Entry 9F5Y (electron microscopy, 2.51 A resolution); this record covers chains T and V of the 51 polymer chains in the assembly.

Chain T:
Name: NADH-ubiquinone oxidoreductase chain 4
Source organism: Chlamydomonas reinhardtii
Notes: EC 7.1.1.2
Reference sequence: P20113 (NU4M_CHLRE); residues 1-443 here = UniProt positions 1-443
Sequence (443 residues; numbered 1 to 443; the number before each row is that of its first residue):
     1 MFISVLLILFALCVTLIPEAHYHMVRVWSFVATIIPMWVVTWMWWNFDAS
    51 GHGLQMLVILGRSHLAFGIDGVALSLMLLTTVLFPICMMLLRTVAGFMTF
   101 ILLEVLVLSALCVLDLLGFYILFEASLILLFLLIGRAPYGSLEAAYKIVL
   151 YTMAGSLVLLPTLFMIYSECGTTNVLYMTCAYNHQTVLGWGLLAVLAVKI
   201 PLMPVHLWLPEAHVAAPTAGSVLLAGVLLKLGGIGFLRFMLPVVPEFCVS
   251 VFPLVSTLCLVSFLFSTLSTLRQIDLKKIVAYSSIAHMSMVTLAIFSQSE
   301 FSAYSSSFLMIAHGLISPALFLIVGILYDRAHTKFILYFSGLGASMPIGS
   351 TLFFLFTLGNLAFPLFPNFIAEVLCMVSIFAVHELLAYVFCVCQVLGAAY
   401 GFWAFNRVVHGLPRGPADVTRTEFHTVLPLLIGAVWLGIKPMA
Small-molecule neighbours:
  - 1,2-diacyl-glycerol-3-sn-phosphate (3PH): Leu-260, Val-261, Leu-264
  - phosphatidylcholine (PC7; (7S)-4-hydroxy-N,N,N-trimethyl-9-oxo-7-[(palmitoyloxy)methyl]-3,5,8-trioxa-4-phosphahexacosan-1-aminium 4-oxide), molecule 1: Leu-12, Thr-15, Ala-95, Met-98, Thr-99, Leu-102, Ile-128, Leu-129, Leu-132
  - phosphatidylcholine (PC7), molecule 2: Trp-44, Phe-47, Asp-48, Ala-49, Gly-51, His-52, Gly-53, Gly-71, Val-72, Leu-74, Ser-75, Leu-78, Leu-79, Val-82, Ala-303, Tyr-304, Ser-307, Phe-308, Ile-311, Leu-315, Pro-429, Ile-432, Gly-433, Trp-436, Leu-437, Pro-441, Met-442, Ala-443
  - phosphatidylglycerol (PGT; (1S)-2-{[{[(2R)-2,3-dihydroxypropyl]oxy}(hydroxy)phosphoryl]oxy}-1-[(palmitoyloxy)methyl]ethyl stearate), molecule 1: Met-1, Ile-3, Ser-4, Leu-7, Ile-8, Ala-11, Ala-32, Pro-36, Val-39, Val-40, Trp-42, Met-43, Met-56, Leu-57, Val-58, Phe-67, Ile-69, Met-77, Glu-104, Val-105, Leu-108, Ser-109, Cys-112, Leu-122
  - phosphatidylglycerol (PGT), molecule 2: Gly-343, Ala-344, Pro-347, Ser-350, Thr-351, Phe-354, Leu-358, Pro-364, Phe-405
  - phosphatidylethanolamine (PTY), molecule 1: Tyr-146, Lys-147, Leu-150, Tyr-151, Ala-154, Val-205
  - phosphatidylethanolamine (PTY), molecule 2: Val-158, Pro-161, Thr-162, Thr-186, Val-187, Trp-190
  - phosphatidylethanolamine (PTY), molecule 3: Trp-190, Leu-193, Ala-194, Ala-197, Met-203, Pro-204, Val-205, Leu-254, Thr-257, Leu-258, Val-261, Phe-265
  - phosphatidylethanolamine (PTY), molecule 4: Leu-355, Leu-365, Ile-439, Lys-440
  - phosphatidylethanolamine (PTY), molecule 5: Val-392, Cys-393, Val-395, Leu-396, Ala-399
  - phosphatidylethanolamine (PTY), molecule 6: Ile-432, Trp-436, Lys-440, Met-442, Ala-443

Chain V:
Name: NADH-ubiquinone oxidoreductase chain 5
Source organism: Chlamydomonas reinhardtii
Notes: EC 7.1.1.2
Reference sequence: P08739 (NU5M_CHLRE); numbering as in UniProt (aligned over 1-546)
Sequence (546 residues; numbered 1 to 546; the number before each row is that of its first residue):
     1 MFLLSVFFPLLGGLVNTSPIARFLGHRGSSIIAIGCMVVAFISSVVIYYE
    51 VVFMGCAVSVDVFGTWFSVGTFHAGWTFNFDLLTANMLFTVTGVSMAVHM
   101 YACDYMRQDPHLNLFLGYLSYFTGFMCVLVAADNLLVMLVGWEGIGVCSY
   151 LLIGYWSHRLSAVKSAQKAILVNRVSDGLLMWGVLWVWYHLGSLEYDLLN
   201 VYSASGFVGLSILIGAMGKSAQILFHVWLADAMEGPTPVSALIHAATLVT
   251 AGVYLLVRLHIHDEMFVIIVGSLTAFMAGVFGATQSDLKRVIAYSTCSQL
   301 GYMMVSLGLGETGGEASMGHLMTHASFKAALFLAAGMVISGNGGNQHIAR
   351 YGGSAHSAMFTMLTLMVASLSLIGWPELSGFYSKETILNLAAICADPIAD
   401 VAHTLLLLTAMLTSAYTTKLFYQCFMVDFSGSSVTPVRNVLPILAMAILL
   451 LDIMLKVWVGTNLLSGMLFFLPWGVKTLPFGLMVAGILTATAAVGSERFT
   501 LIRFCGSRWGFDQLFARSPVNPIFDLGRITWAIGDRGLLSVGNLRA
Small-molecule neighbours:
  - 1,2-diacyl-glycerol-3-sn-phosphate (3PH), molecule 1: Ile-223, Leu-224, Met-265, Phe-266, Ile-269, Val-270, Leu-273
  - 1,2-diacyl-glycerol-3-sn-phosphate (3PH), molecule 2: Val-367, Leu-370, Trp-375
  - 1,2-diacyl-glycerol-3-sn-phosphate (3PH), molecule 3: Ser-369, Leu-370, Ile-373, Thr-417, Thr-418, Phe-421, Met-426, Ile-487, Leu-488, Thr-491
  - phosphatidylglycerol (PGT; (1S)-2-{[{[(2R)-2,3-dihydroxypropyl]oxy}(hydroxy)phosphoryl]oxy}-1-[(palmitoyloxy)methyl]ethyl stearate), molecule 1: Thr-17, Ser-18, His-111, Leu-114, Tyr-118, Tyr-121, Phe-125, Val-140, Glu-143, Gly-144, Val-147, Cys-148, Leu-151, Tyr-155, Ser-157, His-158
  - phosphatidylglycerol (PGT), molecule 2: Ser-30, Ile-31, Ile-34, Gly-35, Val-38, Met-100, Val-440, Leu-441, Leu-444, Ile-448
  - phosphatidylethanolamine (PTY), molecule 1: Phe-7, Leu-10, Leu-11, Leu-14, Asp-61, Val-62, Phe-63, Gly-64, Trp-76, Phe-125
  - phosphatidylethanolamine (PTY), molecule 2: Ser-161, Lys-164, Ser-165, Gln-167, Lys-168, Leu-171, Val-172, Leu-224, Phe-225, Asp-231, Phe-515, Pro-519, Val-520, Ile-523, Phe-524
  - phosphatidylethanolamine (PTY), molecule 3: Trp-473, Gly-474, Thr-477, Leu-478, Phe-480, Gly-481
  - phosphatidylethanolamine (PTY), molecule 4: Val-541, Gly-542, Asn-543, Leu-544, Ala-546

Interface between chain T and chain V:
Pairs across the interface (82):
  Pro-204(T) / Leu-539(V)  hydrophobic
  His-206(T) / Asp-535(V)  salt bridge
  Leu-207(T) / Asp-535(V)
  Leu-207(T) / Leu-539(V)  hydrophobic
  Glu-211(T) / Arg-536(V)  salt bridge
  Phe-265(T) / Thr-530(V)
  Leu-268(T) / Leu-526(V)  hydrophobic
  Leu-268(T) / Gly-527(V)
  Leu-268(T) / Thr-530(V)
  Ser-269(T) / Thr-530(V)  hydrogen bond
  Ser-269(T) / Trp-531(V)  hydrogen bond (side chain-backbone)
  Leu-271(T) / Ile-523(V)  hydrophobic
  Arg-272(T) / Phe-524(V)  hydrogen bond (side chain-backbone)
  Arg-272(T) / Gly-527(V)
  Arg-272(T) / Arg-528(V)
  Gln-273(T) / Trp-531(V)
  Tyr-282(T) / Trp-531(V)  hydrogen bond
  Phe-301(T) / Val-69(V)  hydrophobic
  Phe-301(T) / Gly-70(V)
  Tyr-304(T) / Val-69(V)  hydrophobic
  Phe-354(T) / Tyr-150(V)  hydrophobic
  Phe-354(T) / Leu-151(V)  hydrophobic
  Leu-358(T) / Val-147(V)  hydrophobic
  Leu-361(T) / Arg-174(V)  hydrogen bond (backbone-side chain)
  Phe-363(T) / Glu-143(V)
  Phe-363(T) / Val-147(V)  hydrophobic
  Phe-363(T) / Arg-174(V)
  Pro-364(T) / Leu-139(V)
  Pro-364(T) / Glu-143(V)
  Phe-369(T) / Trp-66(V)  hydrophobic
  Phe-369(T) / Leu-136(V)  hydrophobic
  Ile-370(T) / Trp-66(V)
  Ile-370(T) / Phe-67(V)  hydrophobic
  Val-373(T) / Phe-72(V)  hydrophobic
  Val-373(T) / Met-181(V)  hydrophobic
  Leu-374(T) / Phe-67(V)  hydrophobic
  Leu-374(T) / Val-69(V)  hydrophobic
  Met-376(T) / Met-181(V)  hydrophobic
  Met-376(T) / Leu-185(V)
  Val-377(T) / Phe-72(V)  hydrophobic
  Val-377(T) / Leu-185(V)  hydrophobic
  Val-377(T) / Trp-188(V)  hydrophobic
  Phe-380(T) / Trp-182(V)
  Phe-380(T) / Leu-185(V)  hydrophobic
  Phe-380(T) / Trp-186(V)  hydrophobic
  Phe-380(T) / Tyr-189(V)  hydrophobic
  Glu-384(T) / Trp-182(V)  hydrogen bond (backbone-side chain)
  Glu-384(T) / Trp-186(V)
  Tyr-388(T) / Leu-179(V)  hydrophobic
  Tyr-388(T) / Trp-182(V)  hydrophobic
  Cys-391(T) / Gly-178(V)
  Cys-391(T) / Trp-182(V)  hydrophobic
  Gln-394(T) / Arg-174(V)
  Gln-394(T) / Gly-178(V)
  Val-395(T) / Leu-171(V)
  Val-395(T) / Arg-174(V)
  Val-395(T) / Val-175(V)  hydrophobic
  Leu-396(T) / Ile-523(V)  hydrophobic
  Ala-398(T) / Leu-171(V)
  Ala-399(T) / Leu-171(V)
  Phe-402(T) / Tyr-150(V)
  Phe-402(T) / Gln-167(V)
  Phe-402(T) / Ile-170(V)  hydrophobic
  Trp-403(T) / Gln-167(V)
  Trp-403(T) / Phe-524(V)  hydrophobic
  Phe-405(T) / Tyr-150(V)
  Asn-406(T) / Tyr-150(V)  hydrogen bond
  Asn-406(T) / Val-163(V)
  Asn-406(T) / Gln-167(V)  hydrogen bond
  His-410(T) / Tyr-150(V)
  His-410(T) / Ser-157(V)
  Gly-411(T) / Ser-157(V)
  Gly-411(T) / His-158(V)
  Gly-438(T) / Trp-66(V)  hydrogen bond (backbone-side chain)
  Ile-439(T) / Trp-66(V)
  Ile-439(T) / Trp-76(V)  hydrogen bond (backbone-side chain)
  Lys-440(T) / Phe-63(V)  hydrogen bond (side chain-backbone)
  Lys-440(T) / Gly-64(V)
  Lys-440(T) / Thr-65(V)  hydrogen bond (side chain-backbone)
  Pro-441(T) / Trp-66(V)
  Met-442(T) / Phe-67(V)  hydrophobic
  Met-442(T) / Ser-68(V)  hydrogen bond (side chain-backbone)
Other interface residues (no listed pair), chain T (53 interface residues in all): Tyr-151, Glu-300, Ala-362, Leu-365, Glu-372, Ala-381, Ala-387, Val-392, Pro-413
Other interface residues (no listed pair), chain V (48 interface residues in all): Thr-71, Phe-125, Val-140, Asp-177, Asp-525, Val-541

Summary:
53 residues of chain T face 48 of chain V across their interface; the contacts include 13 hydrogen bonds and 2
salt bridges. Polar contacts include His-206(T)/Asp-535(V), Glu-211(T)/Arg-536(V) and Ser-269(T)/Thr-530(V). 3
phosphatidylethanolamine molecules and one phosphatidylglycerol molecule are bound between chain T and chain
V.
Here chain T is NADH-ubiquinone oxidoreductase chain 4 and chain V is NADH-ubiquinone oxidoreductase chain 5,
both from Chlamydomonas reinhardtii. Entry 9F5Y (Structure of the Chlamydomonas reinhardtii respiratory
complex I from respiratory supercomplex) was determined by electron microscopy (same publication as 9F5X,
9F5Z, 9F60, 9F61 and 9F62).
